Entry 5E41 (X-ray diffraction, 1.80 A resolution); this record covers chains A and B of the 3 polymer chains in the assembly.

[Chain A]
Molecule: DNA polymerase I, thermostable
Organism: Thermus aquaticus
Notes: EC 2.7.7.7
Reference sequence: P19821 (DPO1_THEAQ); residue numbers follow UniProt; this construct covers 293-832
Chain sequence (540 residues; row label = number of the first residue in the row):
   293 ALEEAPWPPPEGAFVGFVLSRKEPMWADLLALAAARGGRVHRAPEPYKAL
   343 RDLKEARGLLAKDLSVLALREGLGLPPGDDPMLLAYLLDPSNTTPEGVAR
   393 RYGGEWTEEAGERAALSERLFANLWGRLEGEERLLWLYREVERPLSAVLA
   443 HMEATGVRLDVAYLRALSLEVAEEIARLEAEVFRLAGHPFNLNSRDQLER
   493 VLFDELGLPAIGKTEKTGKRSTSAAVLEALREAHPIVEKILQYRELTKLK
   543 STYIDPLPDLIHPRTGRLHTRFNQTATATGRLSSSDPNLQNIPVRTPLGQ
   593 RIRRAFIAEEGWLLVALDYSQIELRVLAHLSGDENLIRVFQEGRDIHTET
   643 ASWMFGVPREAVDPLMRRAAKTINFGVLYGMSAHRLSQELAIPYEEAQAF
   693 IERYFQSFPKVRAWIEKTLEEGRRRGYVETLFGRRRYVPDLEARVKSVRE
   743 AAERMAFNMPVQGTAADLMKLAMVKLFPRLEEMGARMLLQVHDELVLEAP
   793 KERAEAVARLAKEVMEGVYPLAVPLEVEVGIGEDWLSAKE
Metal / ion sites: Mg2+ site 1: Asp610, Asp785 (together with AUL); Mg2+ site 2: Asp610, Tyr611, Asp785 (together with AUL)
Ligand contacts: AUL (2'-deoxy-5-{(1E)-5-[(10-hydroxydecanoyl)amino]pent-1-en-1-yl}uridine 5'-(tetrahydrogen triphosphate)): Arg573, Arg587, Asp610, Tyr611, Ser612, Gln613, Ile614, Glu615, His639, Leu657, Arg659, Arg660, Ala661, Lys663, Thr664, Phe667, Tyr671, Asp785
From the paper describing this entry:
  - binding site for AUL: Arg587, Leu657 to Tyr671
  - Mg2+ coordination: Asp610, Tyr611, Asp785
  - conformationally variable residues (domain motion, side-chain flip): Arg587, Leu657 to Tyr671
  - binding site for the 12-nt DNA strand (chain B): Arg587, Arg660

[Chain B]
Molecule: 12-nt DNA strand
Sequence (12 nucleotides; row label = number of the first residue in the row):
   101 GACCACGGCGCC
Modified positions: DOC (2',3'-dideoxycytidine-5'-monophosphate) at position 112

[How chain A and chain B interact]
Pairs across the interface - 34 pairs, chain A then chain B:
  Arg487(A) - DG107(B)  hydrogen bond to the phosphate
  Arg487(A) - DG108(B)  salt bridge to the phosphate
  Thr506(A) - DG107(B)  hydrogen bond to the phosphate
  Thr506(A) - DG108(B)  phosphate contact
  Glu507(A) - DG107(B)  phosphate contact
  Lys508(A) - DC106(B)  phosphate contact
  Lys508(A) - DG107(B)  hydrogen bond to the phosphate
  Thr509(A) - DC106(B)  phosphate contact
  Thr509(A) - DG107(B)  hydrogen bond to the phosphate
  Ser513(A) - DG108(B)  hydrogen bond to the phosphate
  Thr514(A) - DG108(B)  hydrogen bond to the phosphate
  Ser515(A) - DG108(B)  phosphate contact
  Ser515(A) - DC109(B)  phosphate contact
  Ala516(A) - DC109(B)  hydrogen bond to the phosphate
  Arg536(A) - DG108(B)  hydrogen bond to the phosphate
  Arg536(A) - DC109(B)  salt bridge to the phosphate
  Lys540(A) - DG108(B)  base contact
  Lys540(A) - DC109(B)  hydrogen bond to the base
  Lys540(A) - DG110(B)  sugar contact
  Leu541(A) - DG110(B)  sugar contact
  Tyr545(A) - DG110(B)  sugar contact
  Arg573(A) - DOC_112(B)  hydrogen bond to the base
  Gln582(A) - DC111(B)  sugar contact
  Asn583(A) - DG110(B)  hydrogen bond to the base
  Asn583(A) - DC111(B)  sugar contact
  Ile584(A) - DC111(B)  sugar contact
  Pro585(A) - DG110(B)  phosphate contact
  Pro585(A) - DC111(B)  phosphate contact
  Val586(A) - DC111(B)  hydrogen bond to the phosphate
  Val586(A) - DOC_112(B)  phosphate contact
  Arg587(A) - DC111(B)  hydrogen bond to the phosphate
  Arg660(A) - DOC_112(B)  salt bridge to the phosphate
  Val783(A) - DOC_112(B)  sugar contact
  His784(A) - DOC_112(B)  sugar contact
Interface residues without a listed pair, chain A (28 interface residues in all): Gly510, Glu537, Asn580, Arg595, Asp785
From the paper, about this interface:
  - interface residues, chain A: Arg587(A), Arg660(A)

[In short]
Chain A and chain B form an interface of 28 and 7 residues respectively; the contacts include 13 hydrogen
bonds and 3 salt bridges. Polar pairs include Lys540(A)-DC109(B), Arg573(A)-DOC_112(B) and Asn583(A)-DG110(B).
The paper reports a binding site for AUL at Arg587(A) and Leu657(A); a binding site for the 12-nt DNA strand
(chain B) at Arg587(A) and Arg660(A).
Here chain A is DNA polymerase I, thermostable (Thermus aquaticus) and chain B is a 12-nt DNA strand. Entry
5E41 (Crystal structure of the large fragment of DNA Polymerase I from Thermus aquaticus in a closed ...) was
determined by X-ray diffraction, deposited together with 5SZT.
